PDB entry 2BFG | X-ray diffraction, 2.40 A resolution | chains A and D of the 4 polymer chains in the assembly

# Chain A (and D)
Name: Beta-xylosidase
Organism: Bacillus stearothermophilus
Notes: EC 3.2.1.37; chain D of this document is another copy of the same molecule, construct and numbering; everything in this record applies to it too
UniProtKB: Q9ZFM2 (XYNB_GEOSE); aligned to UniProt positions 1-503 over residues 1-503 (the alignment contains insertions or deletions, so no single offset holds)
Sequence (503 residues; row label = number of the first residue in the row):
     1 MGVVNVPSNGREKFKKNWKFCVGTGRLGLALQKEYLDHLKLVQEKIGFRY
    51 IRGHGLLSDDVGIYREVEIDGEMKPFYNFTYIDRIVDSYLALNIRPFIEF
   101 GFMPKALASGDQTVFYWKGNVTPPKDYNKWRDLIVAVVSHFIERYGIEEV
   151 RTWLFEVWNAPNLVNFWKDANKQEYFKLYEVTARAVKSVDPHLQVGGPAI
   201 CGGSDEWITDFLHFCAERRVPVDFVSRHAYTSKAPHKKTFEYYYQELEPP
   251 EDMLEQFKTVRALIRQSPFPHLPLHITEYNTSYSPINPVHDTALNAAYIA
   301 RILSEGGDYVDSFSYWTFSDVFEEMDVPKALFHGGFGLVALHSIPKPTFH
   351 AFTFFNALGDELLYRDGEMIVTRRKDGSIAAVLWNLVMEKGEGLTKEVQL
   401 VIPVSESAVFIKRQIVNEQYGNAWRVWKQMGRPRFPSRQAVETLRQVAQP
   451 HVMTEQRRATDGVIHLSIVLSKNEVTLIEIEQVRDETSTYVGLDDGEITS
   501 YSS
Not modelled in the structure: 1, 503
Sequence notes: conflict Glu-406 (Phe408 in Q9ZFM2), Arg-445 (Pro447 in Q9ZFM2), Val-447 (Ser448 in Q9ZFM2); insertion (446)
Residues lining bound ligands: 2,5-dinitrophenol / beta-D-xylopyranose / alpha-D-xylopyranose: His-54, Phe-115, Asn-159, Leu-163, Phe-166, Cys-201, His-228, Tyr-230, Glu-278, Tyr-283, Ser-284, Pro-285, Trp-316, Phe-322, Glu-324, Phe-336

# Chain A / chain D interface
Pairs across the interface (70; chain A residue first):
  Leu-31(A) / Gln-32(D)
  Leu-31(A) / Lys-33(D)  hydrogen bond (backbone-backbone)
  Gln-32(A) / Leu-31(D)
  Gln-32(A) / Lys-33(D)
  Gln-32(A) / Tyr-81(D)  hydrogen bond
  Gln-32(A) / Arg-84(D)  hydrogen bond
  Lys-33(A) / Leu-31(D)  hydrogen bond (backbone-backbone)
  Lys-33(A) / Lys-33(D)
  Lys-33(A) / Leu-36(D)
  Glu-34(A) / Arg-84(D)  salt bridge
  Asp-59(A) / Tyr-116(D)  hydrogen bond (backbone-side chain)
  Asp-60(A) / Tyr-116(D)
  Arg-65(A) / Tyr-116(D)  hydrogen bond
  Arg-65(A) / Asp-326(D)  salt bridge
  Val-67(A) / Phe-240(D)  hydrophobic
  Glu-68(A) / Phe-240(D)
  Ile-69(A) / Phe-240(D)  hydrophobic
  Phe-76(A) / Phe-240(D)  hydrophobic
  Phe-76(A) / Lys-329(D)
  Phe-76(A) / Arg-434(D)
  Tyr-77(A) / Phe-435(D)
  Asn-78(A) / Val-327(D)  hydrogen bond (side chain-backbone)
  Asn-78(A) / Pro-328(D)  hydrogen bond (side chain-backbone)
  Asn-78(A) / Lys-329(D)
  Asn-78(A) / Phe-435(D)
  Phe-79(A) / Phe-435(D)
  Thr-80(A) / Val-327(D)
  Thr-80(A) / Pro-328(D)  hydrogen bond (side chain-backbone)
  Thr-80(A) / Leu-341(D)
  Thr-80(A) / Phe-435(D)
  Tyr-81(A) / Gln-32(D)  hydrogen bond
  Tyr-81(A) / Glu-323(D)  hydrogen bond
  Tyr-81(A) / Val-327(D)  hydrophobic
  Asp-83(A) / Phe-435(D)
  Arg-84(A) / Gln-32(D)  hydrogen bond
  Arg-84(A) / Glu-34(D)  salt bridge
  Arg-84(A) / Leu-341(D)
  Asp-87(A) / Arg-438(D)
  Tyr-116(A) / Asp-59(D)  hydrogen bond (side chain-backbone)
  Tyr-116(A) / Arg-65(D)  hydrogen bond
  Arg-144(A) / Phe-435(D)
  Arg-144(A) / Pro-436(D)  hydrogen bond (side chain-backbone)
  Arg-144(A) / Ser-437(D)
  Arg-144(A) / Arg-438(D)
  Phe-240(A) / Val-67(D)  hydrophobic
  Phe-240(A) / Glu-68(D)
  Phe-240(A) / Ile-69(D)  hydrophobic
  Phe-240(A) / Phe-76(D)  hydrophobic
  Glu-323(A) / Tyr-81(D)  hydrogen bond
  Asp-326(A) / Arg-65(D)  salt bridge
  Val-327(A) / Asn-78(D)  hydrogen bond (backbone-side chain)
  Val-327(A) / Thr-80(D)
  Val-327(A) / Tyr-81(D)  hydrophobic
  Pro-328(A) / Asn-78(D)  hydrogen bond (backbone-side chain)
  Pro-328(A) / Thr-80(D)  hydrogen bond (backbone-side chain)
  Lys-329(A) / Phe-76(D)
  Lys-329(A) / Asn-78(D)
  Leu-341(A) / Thr-80(D)
  Leu-341(A) / Arg-84(D)
  Arg-434(A) / Phe-76(D)
  Phe-435(A) / Tyr-77(D)
  Phe-435(A) / Asn-78(D)
  Phe-435(A) / Phe-79(D)
  Phe-435(A) / Thr-80(D)
  Phe-435(A) / Asp-83(D)
  Phe-435(A) / Arg-144(D)
  Pro-436(A) / Arg-144(D)  hydrogen bond (backbone-side chain)
  Ser-437(A) / Arg-144(D)
  Arg-438(A) / Asp-87(D)
  Arg-438(A) / Arg-144(D)
Also at the interface, not in a pair above, chain A (36 interface residues in all): Leu-29, Leu-36, His-140
Also at the interface, not in a pair above, chain D (34 interface residues in all): Asp-60

# Summary
Chain A and chain D form an interface of 36 and 34 residues respectively; the contacts include 20 hydrogen
bonds and 4 salt bridges. Polar pairs include Glu-34(A)/Arg-84(D), Arg-65(A)/Asp-326(D) and
Gln-32(A)/Tyr-81(D). Bound to chain A: 2,5-dinitrophenol / beta-D-xylopyranose / alpha-D-xylopyranose.
Both chains are Beta-xylosidase (Bacillus stearothermophilus). Entry 2BFG (crystal structure of
beta-xylosidase (fam GH39) in complex with dinitrophenyl-beta-xyloside and covalently bound xyloside) was
determined by X-ray diffraction together with 2BS9 from the same study.
